PDB entry 7X7Q | electron microscopy, 7.02 A resolution (low resolution: residue-level contacts below are approximate; hydrogen-bond / salt-bridge calls are withheld) | chains O and P of the 16 polymer chains in the assembly

== Chain O (and P) ==
Protein: Holliday junction ATP-dependent DNA helicase RuvB
Source organism: Pseudomonas aeruginosa PAO1
Notes: EC 3.6.4.12; chain P of this document is another copy of the same molecule, construct and numbering; everything in this record applies to it too
Reference sequence: Q51426 (RUVB_PSEAE); numbering as in UniProt (aligned over 1-352)
Sequence (352 residues; row label = number of the first residue in the row):
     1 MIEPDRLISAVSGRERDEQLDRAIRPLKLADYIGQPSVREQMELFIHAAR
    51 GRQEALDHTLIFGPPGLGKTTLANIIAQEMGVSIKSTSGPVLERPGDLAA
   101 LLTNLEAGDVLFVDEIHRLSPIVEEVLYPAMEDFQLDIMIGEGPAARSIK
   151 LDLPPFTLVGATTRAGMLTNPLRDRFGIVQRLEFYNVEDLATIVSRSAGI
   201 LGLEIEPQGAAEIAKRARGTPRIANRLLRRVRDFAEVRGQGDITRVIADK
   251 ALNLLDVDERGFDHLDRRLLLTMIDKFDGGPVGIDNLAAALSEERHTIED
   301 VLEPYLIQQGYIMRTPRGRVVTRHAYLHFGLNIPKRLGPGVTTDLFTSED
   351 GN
Unresolved in the structure: 1-21, 141-144, 335-352
Curated features (UniProtKB/Swiss-Prot):
  - binding site (ATP): Ile24, Arg25, Gly66, Lys69, Thr70, Thr71, Glu132 to Phe134, Arg175, Arg222
  - binding site (ADP): Ile33, Gly66 to Thr71, Tyr185
  - binding site (Mg(2+)): Thr70
  - binding site (DNA): Arg295, Arg314, Arg319
Reported in the primary citation:
  - mutagenesis - R175A, R314A, R317A, R319A: abolished catalytic activity

== How chain O and chain P interact ==
Contacting residue pairs (47; chain O residue first):
  Arg22(O) with Asp133(P)
  Pro65(O) with Asn170(P)
  Arg222(O) with Asp174(P)
  Arg226(O) with Arg173(P); Asp174(P); Phe176(P); Gly177(P); Val179(P)
  Arg230(O) with Phe45(P); Asp57(P); Gly177(P); Ile178(P)
  Arg232(O) with Arg52(P)
  Asp233(O) with Leu44(P); Ala48(P); Arg52(P)
  Phe234(O) with Leu44(P)
  Glu236(O) with Arg52(P)
  Val237(O) with Leu44(P); His47(P); Ala48(P)
  Arg238(O) with Glu40(P); Glu43(P); Leu44(P)
  Leu254(O) with Glu40(P); Gln41(P); Leu44(P)
  Leu255(O) with Gln41(P)
  Asp256(O) with Ser37(P)
  His264(O) with Arg181(P)
  Leu265(O) with Arg181(P)
  Arg268(O) with Arg181(P); Glu183(P)
  Lys276(O) with Gly310(P); Tyr311(P); Thr322(P); His324(P)
  Asn286(O) with Arg314(P)
  Ala290(O) with Ile307(P); Gln308(P)
  Ser292(O) with Arg164(P)
  Glu293(O) with Arg164(P)
  Glu294(O) with Arg164(P); Gly166(P); Met167(P)
  His296(O) with Gly166(P)
  Thr297(O) with Gly166(P)
Other interface residues (no listed pair), chain O (33 interface residues in all): Ala23, Gly66, Arg229, Phe277, Asp278, Asp285, Ala289, Leu291
Other interface residues (no listed pair), chain P (34 interface residues in all): Arg175, Gln309, Thr315, Arg323

== Overview ==
Chain O and chain P form an interface of 33 and 34 residues respectively. UniProt lists 11 ATP-binding
residues, 8 ADP-binding residues, Mg2+-binding residue Thr70(O) and 3 DNA-binding residues on chain O. The
paper reports that R175A, R314A and R317A of chain O, among others, abolish catalytic activity.
Chain O and chain P are both Holliday junction ATP-dependent DNA helicase RuvB (Pseudomonas aeruginosa PAO1);
the structure, CryoEM structure of RuvA-RuvB-Holliday junction complex, was determined by electron microscopy
(same publication as 7X7P, 7X5A and 7X5B).
